Entry 9GE2 (electron microscopy, 2.51 A resolution); this record covers chains A and B of the 5 polymer chains in the assembly.

[Chain A]
Molecule: Guanine nucleotide-binding protein subunit alpha-13
Source organism: Homo sapiens
Reference sequence: Q14344 (GNA13_HUMAN); aligned in 2 segments with insertions or deletions, so no single offset holds: 16-58 ~ UniProt 31-73; 66-230 ~ UniProt 203-377
Chain sequence (230 residues; row label = number of the first residue in the row):
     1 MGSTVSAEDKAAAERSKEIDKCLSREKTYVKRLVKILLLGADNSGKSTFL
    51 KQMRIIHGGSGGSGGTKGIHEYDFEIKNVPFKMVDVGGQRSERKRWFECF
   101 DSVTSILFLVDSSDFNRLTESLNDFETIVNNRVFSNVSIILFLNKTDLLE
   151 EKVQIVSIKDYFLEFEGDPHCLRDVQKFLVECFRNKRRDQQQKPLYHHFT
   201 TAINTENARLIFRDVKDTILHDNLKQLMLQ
Disordered / not traced: 1-4, 59-67
Sequence notes: initiating methionine (1); expression tag (2-15); engineered mutation D42 (Gly57 in Q14344), N43 (Glu58 in Q14344), D111 (Ser248 in Q14344), D114 (Glu251 in Q14344), D124 (Ile271 in Q14344), A208 (Ile355 in Q14344), I211 (Val358 in Q14344); linker (59-65)

[Chain B]
Molecule: Guanine nucleotide-binding protein G(I)/G(S)/G(T) subunit beta-1
Source organism: Homo sapiens
Reference sequence: P62873 (GBB1_HUMAN); residues 20-358 here correspond to UniProt positions 2-340 (UniProt number = residue number - 18)
Chain sequence (358 residues; each row starts with the number of its first residue):
     1 MHHHHHHLEVLFQGPGSSGSELDQLRQEAEQLKNQIRDARKACADATLSQ
    51 ITNNIDPVGRIQMRTRRTLRGHLAKIYAMHWGTDSRLLVSASQDGKLIIW
   101 DSYTTNKVHAIPLRSSWVMTCAYAPSGNYVACGGLDNICSIYNLKTREGN
   151 VRVSRELAGHTGYLSCCRFLDDNQIVTSSGDTTCALWDIETGQQTTTFTG
   201 HTGDVMSLSLAPDTRLFVSGACDASAKLWDVREGMCRQTFTGHESDINAI
   251 CFFPNGNAFATGSDDATCRLFDLRADQELMTYSHDNIICGITSVSFSKSG
   301 RLLLAGYDDFNCNVWDALKADRAGVLAGHDNRVSCLGVTDDGMAVATGSW
   351 DSFLKIWN
Disordered / not traced: 1-20
Sequence notes: initiating methionine (1); expression tag (2-19)

[Interface between chain A and chain B]
Contacting residue pairs - 39 pairs, chain A then chain B:
  A13(A) with N106(B)
  R15(A) with V108(B), hydrogen bond (side chain-backbone); H109(B)
  S16(A) with N106(B); K107(B), hydrogen bond (side chain-backbone)
  I19(A) with K107(B); A110(B), hydrophobic
  D20(A) with K107(B)
  L23(A) with G71(B); L73(B); K96(B); K107(B)
  K27(A) with L73(B)
  G68(A) with L135(B); N137(B)
  I69(A) with L135(B), hydrophobic
  E71(A) with W117(B), hydrogen bond
  V84(A) with W117(B), hydrophobic
  Q89(A) with N137(B); T161(B), hydrogen bond (side chain-backbone); G162(B)
  S91(A) with D204(B)
  R93(A) with G203(B); D204(B), salt bridge; C222(B)
  R95(A) with M119(B), hydrogen bond (side chain-backbone); S165(B), hydrogen bond (side chain-backbone); M206(B), hydrogen bond (side chain-backbone)
  W96(A) with L135(B)
  E98(A) with Y77(B); R332(B), salt bridge; W350(B)
  C99(A) with Y77(B); Q93(B); W117(B)
  F100(A) with W117(B), hydrophobic; L135(B), hydrophobic
  D101(A) with K75(B), salt bridge
  S102(A) with K75(B)
Other interface residues (no listed pair), chain A (26 interface residues in all): D9, A12, E26, K35, K94
Other interface residues (no listed pair), chain B (29 interface residues in all): I98, D136, Y163, D246, D264

[Summary]
The interface between chain A and chain B involves 26 residues on one side and 29 on the other, with 7
hydrogen bonds and 3 salt bridges. Polar pairs include R93(A)-D204(B), E98(A)-R332(B) and D101(A)-K75(B).
Here chain A is Guanine nucleotide-binding protein subunit alpha-13 and chain B is Guanine nucleotide-binding
protein G(I)/G(S)/G(T) subunit beta-1, both from Homo sapiens. Entry 9GE2 (Structure of GPR55 in complex with
G13 and synthetic agonist ML184) was determined by electron microscopy (same publication as 9GE3).
